PDB entry 6JDV | X-ray diffraction, 3.10 A resolution | chains A and D of the 4 polymer chains in the assembly

# Chain A
Molecule: CRISPR-associated endonuclease Cas9
From: Neisseria meningitidis serogroup C (strain 8013)
Notes: EC 3.1.-.-
Reference sequence: C9X1G5 (CAS9_NEIM8); residue numbers follow UniProt; this construct covers 1-1082
Sequence (1083 residues; numbered 0 to 1082; the number before each row is that of its first residue; numbering starts at 0):
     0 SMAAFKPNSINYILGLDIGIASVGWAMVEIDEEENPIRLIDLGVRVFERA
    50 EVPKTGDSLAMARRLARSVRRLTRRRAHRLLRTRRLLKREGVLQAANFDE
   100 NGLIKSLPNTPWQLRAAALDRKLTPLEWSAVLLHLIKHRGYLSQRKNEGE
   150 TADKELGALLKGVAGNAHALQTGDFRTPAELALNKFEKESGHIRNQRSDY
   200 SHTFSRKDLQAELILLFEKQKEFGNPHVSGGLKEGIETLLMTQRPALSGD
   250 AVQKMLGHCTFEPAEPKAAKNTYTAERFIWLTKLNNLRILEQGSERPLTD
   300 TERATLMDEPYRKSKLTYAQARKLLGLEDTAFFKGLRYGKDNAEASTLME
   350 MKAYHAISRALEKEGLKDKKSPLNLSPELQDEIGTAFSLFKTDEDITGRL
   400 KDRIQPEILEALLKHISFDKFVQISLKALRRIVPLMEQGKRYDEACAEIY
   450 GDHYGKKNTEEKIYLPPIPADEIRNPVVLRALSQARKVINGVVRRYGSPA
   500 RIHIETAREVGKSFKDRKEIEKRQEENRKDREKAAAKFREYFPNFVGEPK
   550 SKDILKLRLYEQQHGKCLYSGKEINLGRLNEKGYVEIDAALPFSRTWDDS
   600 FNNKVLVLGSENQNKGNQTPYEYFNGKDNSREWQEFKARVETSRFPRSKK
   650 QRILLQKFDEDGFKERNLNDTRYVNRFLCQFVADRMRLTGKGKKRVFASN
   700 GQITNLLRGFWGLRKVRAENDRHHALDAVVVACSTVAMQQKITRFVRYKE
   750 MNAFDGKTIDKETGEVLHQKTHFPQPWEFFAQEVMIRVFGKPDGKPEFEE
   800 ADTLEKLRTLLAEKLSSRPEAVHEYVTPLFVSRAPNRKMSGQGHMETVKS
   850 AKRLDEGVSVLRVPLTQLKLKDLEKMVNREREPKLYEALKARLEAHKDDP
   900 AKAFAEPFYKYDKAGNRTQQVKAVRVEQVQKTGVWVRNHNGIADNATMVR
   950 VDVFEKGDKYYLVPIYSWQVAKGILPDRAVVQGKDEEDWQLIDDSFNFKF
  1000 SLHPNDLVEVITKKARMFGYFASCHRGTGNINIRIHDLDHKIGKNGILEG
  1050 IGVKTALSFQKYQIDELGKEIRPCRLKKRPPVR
Not modelled in the structure: 0-7, 51-55, 147-172, 659-664, 760-761
Construct notes: expression tag (0); engineered mutation Ala588 (His in C9X1G5)
Ion coordination: Mg2+: Asp587, Asn611 (shared with 2 residues of chain C)
Reported in the primary citation:
  - binding site for non-target DNA strand (chain D): His1024, Thr1027
  - binding site for target DNA strand: Arg516, Lys517, Gln523, Lys549, Lys555, Lys581, Ile586, Asp587, Ser593, Asn611, Gln612, Gln981, Asn1029
  - specificity-determining residues: Gln981, His1024, Thr1027, Asn1029
  - mutagenesis - K909A, H1024A: abolished catalytic activity
  - mutagenesis - R880A, Q981A, T1027A, N1029A: decreased catalytic activity
  - binding site for sgRNA: Asn526, Arg530, Arg557
  - catalytic residues: Asp587, Asn611
  - Mg2+ coordination: Asp587, Asn611
  - mutagenesis - H588A: abolished catalytic activity with target DNA strand
  - mutagenesis - H588A: unchanged catalytic activity
  - mutagenesis - S593Q/W596R, S593Q/W596K: increased catalytic activity
  - mutagenesis - K909A: decreased expression

# Chain D
Molecule: non-target DNA strand
Sequence (11 nucleotides; each row starts with the number of its first residue):
     1 ATATGATTTTA

# Interface between chain A and chain D
Contacting residue pairs (24; chain A residue first):
  Ala49(A) - DA1(D)  phosphate contact
  Ala49(A) - DT2(D)  sugar contact
  Glu50(A) - DA1(D)  sugar contact
  Val928(A) - DG5(D)  phosphate contact
  Val928(A) - DA6(D)  phosphate contact
  Lys930(A) - DG5(D)  phosphate contact
  Asn944(A) - DA3(D)  sugar contact
  Asn944(A) - DT4(D)  hydrogen bond to the phosphate
  Ala945(A) - DA3(D)  sugar contact
  Thr946(A) - DA3(D)  phosphate contact
  Met947(A) - DA3(D)  hydrogen bond to the phosphate
  Met947(A) - DT4(D)  phosphate contact
  Tyr965(A) - DT4(D)  hydrogen bond to the phosphate
  Lys1013(A) - DT10(D)  phosphate contact
  Lys1013(A) - DA11(D)  salt bridge to the phosphate
  Ser1022(A) - DT2(D)  phosphate contact
  His1024(A) - DT4(D)  stacking on the base
  His1024(A) - DG5(D)  hydrogen bond to the base
  His1024(A) - DA6(D)  base contact
  Arg1025(A) - DT4(D)  phosphate contact
  Gly1026(A) - DG5(D)  phosphate contact
  Thr1027(A) - DA6(D)  hydrogen bond to the base
  Arg1033(A) - DA1(D)  phosphate contact
  Arg1033(A) - DT2(D)  salt bridge to the phosphate
Other interface residues (no listed pair), chain A (20 interface residues in all): Thr931, Gln981, Ala1021, Cys1023
Other interface residues (no listed pair), chain D (9 interface residues in all): DT7

# Summary
20 residues of chain A face 9 of chain D across their interface; the contacts include 5 hydrogen bonds, 2 salt
bridges and 1 aromatic stacking contact. Among the polar pairs are His1024(A)-DG5(D), Thr1027(A)-DA6(D) and
Asn944(A)-DT4(D). The paper reports catalytic residues Asp587(A) and Asn611(A); R880A, Q981A and T1027A of
chain A, among others, reduce catalytic activity; 9 substitutions were tested in all.
Chain A is CRISPR-associated endonuclease Cas9 (Neisseria meningitidis serogroup C (strain 8013)) and chain D
is non-target DNA strand; the structure, Crystal structure of Nme1Cas9 in complex with sgRNA and target DNA
(ATATGATT PAM) in catalytic state, was determined by X-ray diffraction (same publication as 6JDQ, 6JE3, 6JE4,
6JE9, 6JFU, 6KC7 and 6KC8).
